6IPE - chains A and T of the 4 polymer chains in the assembly; structure by X-ray diffraction, 1.70 A resolution.

# Chain A
Name: DNA-directed DNA/RNA polymerase mu
Organism: Homo sapiens
Notes: EC 2.7.7.7; engineered mutation(s): deletions 398-410
UniProtKB: Q9NP87 (DPOLM_HUMAN); numbering as in UniProt; present here: 132-397, 411-494
Sequence (356 residues; row label = number of the first residue in the row; note: 12 numbers in that range are skipped by the numbering (no residue carries them; nothing is unmodelled there)):
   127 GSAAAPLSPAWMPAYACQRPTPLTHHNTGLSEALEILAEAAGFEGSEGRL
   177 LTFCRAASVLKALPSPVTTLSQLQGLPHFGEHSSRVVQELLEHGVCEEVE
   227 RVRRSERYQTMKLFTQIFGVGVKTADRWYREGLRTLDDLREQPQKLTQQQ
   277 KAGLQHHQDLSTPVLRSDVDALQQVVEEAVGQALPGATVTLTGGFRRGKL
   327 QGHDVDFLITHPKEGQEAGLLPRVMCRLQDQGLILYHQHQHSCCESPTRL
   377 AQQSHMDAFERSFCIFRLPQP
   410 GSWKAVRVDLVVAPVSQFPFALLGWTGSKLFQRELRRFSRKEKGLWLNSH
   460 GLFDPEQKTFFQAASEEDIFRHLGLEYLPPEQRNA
Unresolved in the structure: 127-137, 366-384
Differences from the reference sequence: expression tag (127-131); linker (410)
Curated features (UniProtKB/Swiss-Prot):
  - region: Arg-323 to Asp-332 (Involved in ssDNA binding)
  - binding site (Mg(2+)): Asp-330, Asp-332, Asp-418
  - site: Gly-433 (Responsible for the low discrimination between dNTP and rNTP)
Bound ions: Na+: Thr-241, Ile-243, Val-246 (shared with 1 residue of chain P); Mg2+ site 1: Asp-330, Asp-332 (together with phosphate ion) (shared with 1 residue of chain P); Mg2+ site 2: Asp-330, Asp-332, Asp-418 (shared with 2 residues of chain P)

# Chain T
Molecule: 9-nt DNA strand
Sequence (9 nucleotides; row label = number of the first residue in the row):
     1 CGGCATACG

# Chain A / chain T interface
Contacting residue pairs (25):
  Gly-174(A) with DC4(T), base contact
  Leu-177(A) with DC4(T), phosphate contact; DA5(T), phosphate contact
  Gln-364(A) with DG9(T), phosphate contact
  His-365(A) with DG9(T), phosphate contact
  Phe-385(A) with DG9(T), phosphate contact
  Glu-386(A) with DC8(T), sugar contact; DG9(T), hydrogen bond to the phosphate
  Arg-387(A) with DA7(T), hydrogen bond to the base; DC8(T), hydrogen bond to the sugar; DG9(T), hydrogen bond to the phosphate
  Phe-389(A) with DG9(T), sugar contact
  Lys-438(A) with DA5(T), base contact
  Arg-442(A) with DA5(T), salt bridge to the phosphate
  Arg-445(A) with DA5(T), hydrogen bond to the base; DT6(T), hydrogen bond to the base
  Arg-446(A) with DA5(T), sugar contact
  Arg-449(A) with DT6(T), salt bridge to the phosphate
  Lys-450(A) with DG3(T), hydrogen bond to the phosphate; DC4(T), salt bridge to the phosphate
  Leu-456(A) with DT6(T), sugar contact
  Asn-457(A) with DT6(T), phosphate contact; DA7(T), hydrogen bond to the phosphate
  His-459(A) with DA7(T), phosphate contact; DC8(T), phosphate contact
Also at the interface, not in a pair above, chain A (18 interface residues in all): Arg-181

# Summary
Chain A and chain T form an interface of 18 and 7 residues respectively, with 8 hydrogen bonds and 3 salt
bridges. Polar contacts include Arg-387(A)/DA7(T), Arg-445(A)/DA5(T) and Arg-445(A)/DT6(T). Curated annotation
(UniProt) lists 3 Mg2+-binding residues on chain A.
Chain A is DNA-directed DNA/RNA polymerase mu (Homo sapiens) and chain T is a 9-nt DNA strand; the structure,
Post-catalytic Complex of Human DNA Polymerase Mu with Templating Adenine and Mg-8oxodGMP, was determined by
X-ray diffraction (same publication as 6AK8, 6AK9, 6AKH, 6IPD, 6IPF and 6IPG).
